Entry 2A68 (X-ray diffraction, 2.50 A resolution); this record covers chains C and D of the 6 polymer chains in the assembly.

Chain C:
Protein: DNA-directed RNA polymerase beta chain
Organism: Thermus thermophilus
Notes: EC 2.7.7.6
Reference sequence: Q8RQE9 (RPOB_THET8); numbering as in UniProt (aligned over 1-1119)
Sequence (1119 residues; numbered 1 to 1119; the number before each row is that of its first residue):
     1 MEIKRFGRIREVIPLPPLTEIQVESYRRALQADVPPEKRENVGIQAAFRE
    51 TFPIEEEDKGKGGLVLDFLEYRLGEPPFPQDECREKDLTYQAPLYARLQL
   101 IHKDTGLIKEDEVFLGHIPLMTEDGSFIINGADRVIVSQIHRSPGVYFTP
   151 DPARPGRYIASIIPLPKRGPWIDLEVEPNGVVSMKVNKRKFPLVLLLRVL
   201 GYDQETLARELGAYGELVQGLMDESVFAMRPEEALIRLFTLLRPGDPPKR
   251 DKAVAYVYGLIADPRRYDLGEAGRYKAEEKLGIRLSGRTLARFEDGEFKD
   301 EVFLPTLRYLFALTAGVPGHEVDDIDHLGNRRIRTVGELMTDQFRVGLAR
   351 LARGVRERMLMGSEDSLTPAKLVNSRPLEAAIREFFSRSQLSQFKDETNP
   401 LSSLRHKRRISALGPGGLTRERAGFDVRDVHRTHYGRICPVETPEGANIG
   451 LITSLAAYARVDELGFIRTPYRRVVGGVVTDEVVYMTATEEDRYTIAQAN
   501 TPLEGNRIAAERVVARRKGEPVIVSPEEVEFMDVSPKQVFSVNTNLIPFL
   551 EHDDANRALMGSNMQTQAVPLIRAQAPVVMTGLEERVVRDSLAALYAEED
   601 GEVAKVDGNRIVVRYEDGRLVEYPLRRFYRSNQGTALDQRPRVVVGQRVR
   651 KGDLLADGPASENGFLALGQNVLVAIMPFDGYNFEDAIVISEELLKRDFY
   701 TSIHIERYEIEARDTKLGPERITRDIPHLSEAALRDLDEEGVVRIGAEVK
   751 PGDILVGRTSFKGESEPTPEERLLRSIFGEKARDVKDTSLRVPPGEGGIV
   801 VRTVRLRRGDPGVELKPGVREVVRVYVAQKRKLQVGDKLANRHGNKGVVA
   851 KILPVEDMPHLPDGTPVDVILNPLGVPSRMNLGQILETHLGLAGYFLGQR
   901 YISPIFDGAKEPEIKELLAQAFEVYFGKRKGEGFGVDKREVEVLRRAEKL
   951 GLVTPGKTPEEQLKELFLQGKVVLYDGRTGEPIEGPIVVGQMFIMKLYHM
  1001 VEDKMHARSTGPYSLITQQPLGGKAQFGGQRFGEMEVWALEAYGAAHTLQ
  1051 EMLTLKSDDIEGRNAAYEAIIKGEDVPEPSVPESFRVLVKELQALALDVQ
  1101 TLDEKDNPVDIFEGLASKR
Metal / ion sites: Mg2+ site 1 near R5 (its only coordinating residue here); Mg2+ site 2: R5, G7; Mg2+ site 3: E11, I13; Mg2+ site 4 near Q31 (its only coordinating residue here); Mg2+ site 5 near M121 (its only coordinating residue here); Mg2+ site 6: R154, R157; Mg2+ site 7 near L165 (its only coordinating residue here); Mg2+ site 8 near R168 (its only coordinating residue here); Mg2+ site 9 near D223 (its only coordinating residue here); Mg2+ site 10 near P318 (its only coordinating residue here); Mg2+ site 11: R405, N563; Mg2+ site 12 near R422 (its only coordinating residue here); 21 more Mg2+ sites not listed
Ligand contacts: rifabutin (RBT): R134, S389, Q390, L391, S392, Q393, F394, K395, D396, R405, H406, R409, S411, L413, P444, I452, Q633

Chain D:
Protein: DNA-directed RNA polymerase beta' chain
Organism: Thermus thermophilus
Notes: EC 2.7.7.6
Reference sequence: Q8RQE8 (RPOC_THET8); numbering as in UniProt (aligned over 1-1524)
Sequence (1524 residues; row label = number of the first residue in the row):
     1 MKKEVRKVRIALASPEKIRSWSYGEVEKPETINYRTLKPERDGLFDERIF
    51 GPIKDYECACGKYKRQRFEGKVCERCGVEVTKSIVRRYRMGHIELATPAA
   101 HIWFVKDVPSKIGTLLDLSATELEQVLYFSKYIVLDPKGAILNGVPVEKR
   151 QLLTDEEYRELRYGKQETYPLPPGVDALVKDGEEVVKGQELAPGVVSRLD
   201 GVALYRFPRRVRVEYVKKERAGLRLPLAAWVEKEAYKPGEILAELPEPYL
   251 FRAEEEGVVELKELEEGAFLVLRREDEPVATYFLPVGMTPLVVHGEIVEK
   301 GQPLAEAKGLLRMPRQVRAAQVEAEEEGETVYLTLFLEWTEPKDYRVQPH
   351 MNVVVPEGARVEAGDKIVAAIDPEEEVIAEAEGVVHLHEPASILVVKARV
   401 YPFEDDVEVSTGDRVAPGDVLADGGKVKSDVYGRVEVDLVRNVVRVVESY
   451 DIDARMGAEAIQQLLKELDLEALEKELLEEMKHPSRARRAKARKRLEVVR
   501 AFLDSGNRPEWMILEAVPVLPPDLRPMVQVDGGRFATSDLNDLYRRLINR
   551 NNRLKKLLAQGAPEIIIRNEKRMLQEAVDALLDNGRRGAPVTNPGSDRPL
   601 RSLTDILSGKQGRFRQNLLGKRVDYSGRSVIVVGPQLKLHQCGLPKRMAL
   651 ELFKPFLLKKMEEKGIAPNVKAARRMLERQRDIKDEVWDALEEVIHGKVV
   701 LLNRAPTLHRLGIQAFQPVLVEGQSIQLHPLVCEAFNADFDGDQMAVHVP
   751 LSSFAQAEARIQMLSAHNLLSPASGEPLAKPSRDIILGLYYITQVRKEKK
   801 GAGLEFATPEEALAAHERGEVALNAPIKVAGRETSVGRLKYVFANPDEAL
   851 LAVAHGIVDLQDVVTVRYMGKRLETSPGRILFARIVAEAVEDEKVAWELI
   901 QLDVPQEKNSLKDLVYQAFLRLGMEKTARLLDALKYYGFTFSTTSGITIG
   951 IDDAVIPEEKKQYLEEADRKLLQIEQAYEMGFLTDRERYDQILQLWTETT
  1001 EKVTQAVFKNFEENYPFNPLYVMAQSGARGNPQQIRQLCGLRGLMQKPSG
  1051 ETFEVPVRSSFREGLTVLEYFISSHGARKGGADTALRTADSGYLTRKLVD
  1101 VTHEIVVREADCGTTNYISVPLFQPDEVTRSLRLRKRADIEAGLYGRVLA
  1151 REVEVLGVRLEEGRYLSMDDVHLLIKAAEAGEIQEVPVRSPLTCQTRYGV
  1201 CQKCYGYDLSMARPVSIGEAVGIVAAQSIGEPGTQLTMRTFHTGGVAGAA
  1251 DITQGLPRVIELFEARRPKAKAVISEIDGVVRIEETEEKLSVFVESEGFS
  1301 KEYKLPKEARLLVKDGDYVEAGQPLTRGAIDPHQLLEAKGPEAVERYLVE
  1351 EIQKVYRAQGVKLHDKHIEIVVRQMMKYVEVTDPGDSRLLEGQVLEKWDV
  1401 EALNERLIAEGKTPVAWKPLLMGVTKSALSTKSWLSAASFQNTTHVLTEA
  1451 AIAGKKDELIGLKENVILGRLIPAGTGSDFVRFTQVVDQKTLKAIEEARK
  1501 EAVEAKERPAARRGVKREQPGKQA
Not modelled in the structure: 1, 252-363, 1506-1524
Metal / ion sites: Mg2+ site 1 near K3 (its only coordinating residue here); Mg2+ site 2: A13, P15; Mg2+ site 3: G24, E25, V26; Mg2+ site 4: E25, K555; Zn2+ site 1: C58, C60, C73, C76; Mg2+ site 5 near K71 (its only coordinating residue here); Mg2+ site 6 near G77 (its only coordinating residue here); Mg2+ site 7 near T81 (its only coordinating residue here); Mg2+ site 8 near Q125 (its only coordinating residue here); Mg2+ site 9: K131, D155; Mg2+ site 10 near R150 (its only coordinating residue here); Mg2+ site 11: D155 (shared with 2 residues of chain F); 47 more Mg2+ sites not listed; 1 more Zn2+ sites not listed

Chain C / chain D interface:
Residue-residue contacts - 371 pairs, chain C then chain D:
  F425(C) - K1079(D)
  F425(C) - A1082(D)  hydrophobic
  F425(C) - D1083(D)
  R428(C) - R1078(D)  hydrogen bond (backbone-side chain)
  R428(C) - L1086(D)
  D429(C) - R1078(D)
  D429(C) - K1079(D)
  V430(C) - S1074(D)
  V430(C) - H1075(D)  hydrogen bond (backbone-side chain)
  V430(C) - R1078(D)
  H431(C) - F1071(D)
  R432(C) - K1047(D)
  R432(C) - P1048(D)
  R432(C) - F1053(D)
  R432(C) - F1071(D)
  H434(C) - F1071(D)
  Y435(C) - L1068(D)
  Y435(C) - F1071(D)  hydrophobic
  C439(C) - R1078(D)
  P440(C) - S1074(D)
  P440(C) - R1078(D)  hydrogen bond (backbone-side chain)
  T443(C) - R1078(D)
  G446(C) - A1085(D)
  A447(C) - A1085(D)
  I449(C) - G1081(D)
  I449(C) - A1082(D)
  G450(C) - R1078(D)
  Q498(C) - V1067(D)
  Q498(C) - L1068(D)  hydrogen bond (side chain-backbone)
  N500(C) - T1066(D)  hydrogen bond
  N500(C) - V1067(D)
  R512(C) - E975(D)  salt bridge
  R516(C) - L1068(D)
  R516(C) - E1069(D)
  G519(C) - F1053(D)
  E520(C) - K1047(D)  salt bridge
  E520(C) - E1054(D)
  P521(C) - F1053(D)
  P521(C) - V1055(D)
  V539(C) - V1067(D)  hydrophobic
  F540(C) - Y1070(D)  hydrophobic
  E551(C) - G1064(D)
  E551(C) - L1065(D)  hydrogen bond (backbone-backbone)
  H552(C) - F1061(D)  hydrogen bond (side chain-backbone)
  H552(C) - R1062(D)  hydrogen bond (side chain-backbone)
  H552(C) - E1063(D)
  H552(C) - G1064(D)
  D553(C) - F1061(D)
  D553(C) - Y1070(D)  hydrogen bond (backbone-side chain)
  D554(C) - F1061(D)
  A555(C) - Y1070(D)  hydrogen bond (backbone-side chain)
  A558(C) - Y1070(D)
  I676(C) - I947(D)
  I676(C) - T948(D)
  M677(C) - T943(D)
  M677(C) - I947(D)
  P678(C) - D784(D)
  P678(C) - S942(D)
  P678(C) - T943(D)
  P678(C) - I947(D)  hydrophobic
  F679(C) - F939(D)
  F679(C) - S942(D)
  F679(C) - T943(D)
  D680(C) - P635(D)
  D680(C) - Y936(D)
  D680(C) - F939(D)
  D680(C) - T940(D)
  D680(C) - T943(D)
  G681(C) - V633(D)
  G681(C) - P635(D)
  G681(C) - F939(D)
  Y682(C) - V633(D)
  Y682(C) - P635(D)
  Y682(C) - Q636(D)  hydrogen bond
  N683(C) - D784(D)
  F684(C) - V633(D)  hydrophobic
  F684(C) - P730(D)
  F684(C) - C733(D)  hydrophobic
  F684(C) - E734(D)
  F684(C) - F740(D)  hydrophobic
  F684(C) - S782(D)
  F684(C) - R783(D)
  F684(C) - D784(D)
  F684(C) - F939(D)  hydrophobic
  E685(C) - E734(D)
  E685(C) - A738(D)
  E685(C) - D739(D)
  E685(C) - R783(D)  salt bridge
  D686(C) - D739(D)
  D686(C) - F740(D)
  A687(C) - V633(D)  hydrophobic
  R713(C) - D531(D)  salt bridge
  R713(C) - G532(D)
  L729(C) - R675(D)
  E748(C) - R681(D)  hydrogen bond (backbone-side chain)
  K750(C) - R681(D)
  P751(C) - Q680(D)
  D753(C) - R681(D)  salt bridge
  Q834(C) - Q724(D)
  V835(C) - V632(D)
  V835(C) - S725(D)  hydrogen bond (backbone-side chain)
  G836(C) - Q724(D)
  G836(C) - S725(D)  hydrogen bond (backbone-side chain)
  K846(C) - D741(D)  hydrogen bond (side chain-backbone)
  G847(C) - F740(D)
  V848(C) - V632(D)  hydrophobic
  V848(C) - F740(D)  hydrogen bond (backbone-backbone)
  V849(C) - V632(D)
  A850(C) - V632(D)  hydrophobic
  A850(C) - V633(D)  hydrophobic
  N872(C) - D784(D)  hydrogen bond
  P873(C) - I947(D)
  P873(C) - T948(D)
  P873(C) - I949(D)
  L874(C) - R783(D)
  L874(C) - D784(D)
  L874(C) - L787(D)  hydrophobic
  L874(C) - M1023(D)  hydrophobic
  L874(C) - R1029(D)
  V876(C) - I949(D)  hydrophobic
  P877(C) - I949(D)
  P877(C) - L1020(D)  hydrophobic
  P877(C) - M1023(D)  hydrophobic
  S878(C) - R1029(D)  hydrogen bond
  S878(C) - Q1034(D)
  M880(C) - Q1034(D)
  M880(C) - L1038(D)  hydrophobic
  M880(C) - F1061(D)  hydrophobic
  L882(C) - G950(D)
  L882(C) - I951(D)  hydrophobic
  I885(C) - I949(D)
  I885(C) - G950(D)
  I885(C) - I951(D)
  L886(C) - I951(D)  hydrophobic
  H889(C) - G950(D)
  H889(C) - I951(D)
  F906(C) - L1065(D)
  F906(C) - V1067(D)  hydrophobic
  E911(C) - I951(D)
  E911(C) - D952(D)
  E911(C) - R1062(D)  salt bridge
  K915(C) - I951(D)
  K915(C) - D952(D)  salt bridge
  R945(C) - D859(D)
  R946(C) - Y791(D)
  R946(C) - R796(D)
  R946(C) - D859(D)  salt bridge
  R946(C) - L860(D)
  R946(C) - Q861(D)
  E948(C) - E798(D)
  K949(C) - R796(D)
  K949(C) - E798(D)
  K949(C) - I827(D)
  K949(C) - K828(D)
  K949(C) - D859(D)  salt bridge
  K949(C) - D862(D)  salt bridge
  L950(C) - F1017(D)
  Q969(C) - D952(D)
  K971(C) - D953(D)  salt bridge
  R978(C) - T940(D)
  I983(C) - T943(D)
  I983(C) - T944(D)
  I983(C) - G946(D)
  E984(C) - Y791(D)
  E984(C) - T944(D)  hydrogen bond (backbone-backbone)
  E984(C) - S945(D)  hydrogen bond (side chain-backbone)
  E984(C) - G946(D)
  P986(C) - G946(D)
  I987(C) - G946(D)
  I987(C) - T948(D)
  V988(C) - T948(D)
  V988(C) - I949(D)
  E1002(C) - Q744(D)
  D1003(C) - Q724(D)
  D1003(C) - Q744(D)
  M1005(C) - R628(D)
  M1005(C) - S629(D)
  M1005(C) - M648(D)  hydrophobic
  M1005(C) - Q724(D)
  H1006(C) - G627(D)
  H1006(C) - R628(D)  hydrogen bond (backbone-backbone)
  A1007(C) - M648(D)  hydrophobic
  A1007(C) - E651(D)
  A1007(C) - L652(D)  hydrophobic
  R1008(C) - D624(D)
  R1008(C) - Y625(D)
  R1008(C) - S626(D)  hydrogen bond (backbone-backbone)
  S1009(C) - D624(D)
  S1009(C) - E651(D)  hydrogen bond (backbone-side chain)
  S1009(C) - K654(D)
  S1009(C) - P655(D)
  Y1013(C) - D624(D)  hydrogen bond
  L1015(C) - R87(D)  hydrogen bond (backbone-side chain)
  L1015(C) - V528(D)  hydrophobic
  I1016(C) - R87(D)
  I1016(C) - L524(D)
  I1016(C) - P526(D)  hydrophobic
  Q1018(C) - R87(D)  hydrogen bond
  Q1019(C) - K621(D)
  P1020(C) - R622(D)
  P1020(C) - D624(D)
  Q1026(C) - E651(D)
  G1029(C) - R622(D)  hydrogen bond (backbone-side chain)
  G1029(C) - V623(D)
  G1029(C) - S626(D)
  Q1030(C) - K621(D)
  Q1030(C) - R622(D)
  Q1030(C) - V623(D)  hydrogen bond (backbone-backbone)
  Q1030(C) - S626(D)  hydrogen bond (backbone-side chain)
  Q1030(C) - R628(D)  hydrogen bond
  Q1030(C) - A746(D)
  R1031(C) - G620(D)
  R1031(C) - K621(D)
  R1031(C) - R622(D)
  F1032(C) - L619(D)
  F1032(C) - G620(D)
  F1032(C) - K621(D)  hydrogen bond (backbone-backbone)
  F1032(C) - V623(D)  hydrophobic
  F1032(C) - H748(D)
  G1033(C) - L619(D)
  E1034(C) - L618(D)
  E1034(C) - L619(D)
  E1034(C) - R1096(D)
  M1035(C) - T707(D)
  E1036(C) - N703(D)
  E1036(C) - T707(D)  hydrogen bond
  E1036(C) - I713(D)
  W1038(C) - I1223(D)  hydrophobic
  W1038(C) - Q1227(D)
  W1038(C) - K1463(D)
  A1039(C) - T707(D)
  A1039(C) - R710(D)
  A1039(C) - I713(D)  hydrophobic
  A1039(C) - Q1227(D)
  E1041(C) - A1220(D)
  E1041(C) - L1462(D)
  E1041(C) - K1463(D)  salt bridge
  A1042(C) - R710(D)
  A1042(C) - A1220(D)  hydrophobic
  A1042(C) - V1224(D)  hydrophobic
  Y1043(C) - R710(D)  hydrogen bond (side chain-backbone)
  Y1043(C) - L711(D)
  Y1043(C) - I713(D)  hydrogen bond (side chain-backbone)
  Y1043(C) - Q762(D)
  Y1043(C) - M763(D)  hydrophobic
  Y1043(C) - N768(D)
  G1044(C) - E758(D)
  G1044(C) - Q762(D)  hydrogen bond (backbone-side chain)
  G1044(C) - G1475(D)
  G1044(C) - T1476(D)  hydrogen bond (backbone-side chain)
  A1045(C) - E758(D)
  A1045(C) - Q762(D)
  A1045(C) - M763(D)  hydrophobic
  A1046(C) - E758(D)  hydrogen bond (backbone-side chain)
  A1046(C) - L1471(D)
  A1046(C) - G1477(D)
  H1047(C) - F754(D)
  H1047(C) - E758(D)  hydrogen bond (backbone-side chain)
  H1047(C) - L1471(D)
  T1048(C) - A755(D)  hydrogen bond (side chain-backbone)
  T1048(C) - E758(D)  hydrogen bond
  L1049(C) - V1466(D)  hydrophobic
  L1049(C) - I1472(D)  hydrophobic
  Q1050(C) - G1469(D)  hydrogen bond (side chain-backbone)
  Q1050(C) - R1470(D)
  Q1050(C) - L1471(D)
  E1051(C) - V749(D)
  E1051(C) - P750(D)
  E1051(C) - L751(D)  hydrogen bond (side chain-backbone)
  E1051(C) - S752(D)  hydrogen bond (side chain-backbone)
  E1051(C) - A755(D)
  M1052(C) - V623(D)  hydrophobic
  M1052(C) - H748(D)
  L1053(C) - K621(D)  hydrogen bond (backbone-side chain)
  L1053(C) - V1466(D)  hydrophobic
  T1054(C) - G1469(D)
  K1056(C) - R622(D)
  K1056(C) - V623(D)
  K1056(C) - D624(D)  hydrogen bond (backbone-backbone)
  K1056(C) - Y625(D)
  K1056(C) - V749(D)  hydrogen bond (side chain-backbone)
  K1056(C) - L751(D)
  S1057(C) - K621(D)
  S1057(C) - R622(D)  hydrogen bond (side chain-backbone)
  D1058(C) - K621(D)
  E1061(C) - I84(D)
  Y1067(C) - P655(D)  hydrophobic
  Y1067(C) - L658(D)
  Y1067(C) - R674(D)  hydrogen bond
  I1070(C) - Y625(D)
  I1070(C) - P655(D)  hydrophobic
  I1070(C) - F656(D)  hydrophobic
  I1070(C) - L751(D)  hydrophobic
  I1071(C) - P655(D)  hydrophobic
  I1071(C) - L658(D)  hydrophobic
  I1071(C) - K659(D)
  I1071(C) - V670(D)  hydrophobic
  G1073(C) - K659(D)
  D1075(C) - S752(D)
  D1075(C) - S753(D)  hydrogen bond (side chain-backbone)
  V1076(C) - L751(D)
  V1076(C) - S752(D)
  P1082(C) - L1468(D)
  P1082(C) - G1469(D)
  E1083(C) - R87(D)  salt bridge
  E1083(C) - Y88(D)  hydrogen bond
  S1084(C) - N617(D)
  S1084(C) - K621(D)  hydrogen bond
  F1085(C) - I1467(D)
  F1085(C) - L1468(D)  hydrophobic
  R1086(C) - Y88(D)  hydrogen bond
  V1087(C) - L524(D)  hydrophobic
  V1087(C) - R613(D)
  L1088(C) - N617(D)
  K1090(C) - Y88(D)
  K1090(C) - M90(D)
  E1091(C) - L603(D)
  E1091(C) - I606(D)
  E1091(C) - R613(D)  salt bridge
  L1092(C) - L1447(D)  hydrophobic
  Q1093(C) - W21(D)
  Q1093(C) - P518(D)
  A1094(C) - P518(D)
  A1094(C) - L603(D)  hydrophobic
  L1095(C) - L582(D)  hydrophobic
  L1095(C) - L603(D)  hydrophobic
  L1095(C) - L607(D)  hydrophobic
  A1096(C) - A13(D)
  A1096(C) - W21(D)
  A1096(C) - H101(D)  hydrogen bond (backbone-side chain)
  L1097(C) - I10(D)  hydrophobic
  L1097(C) - A11(D)
  L1097(C) - W21(D)
  L1097(C) - W103(D)  hydrophobic
  L1097(C) - L1447(D)  hydrophobic
  L1097(C) - A1451(D)  hydrophobic
  D1098(C) - R9(D)
  D1098(C) - I10(D)
  D1098(C) - A11(D)  hydrogen bond (backbone-backbone)
  D1098(C) - L12(D)
  D1098(C) - K17(D)  salt bridge
  D1098(C) - W21(D)
  V1099(C) - V8(D)  hydrophobic
  V1099(C) - R9(D)
  Q1100(C) - R9(D)  hydrogen bond (backbone-backbone)
  T1101(C) - V5(D)
  T1101(C) - K7(D)
  L1102(C) - E4(D)
  L1102(C) - R6(D)
  L1102(C) - K7(D)  hydrogen bond (backbone-backbone)
  D1103(C) - K3(D)
  D1103(C) - R6(D)
  D1103(C) - K7(D)
  E1104(C) - K3(D)
  E1104(C) - R6(D)
  E1104(C) - K7(D)
  D1106(C) - K7(D)  salt bridge
  D1106(C) - K1456(D)  salt bridge
  V1109(C) - K3(D)
  F1112(C) - Y88(D)  hydrophobic
  L1115(C) - Y23(D)  hydrogen bond (backbone-side chain)
  L1115(C) - I84(D)  hydrophobic
  L1115(C) - V85(D)  hydrophobic
  L1115(C) - R89(D)  hydrogen bond (backbone-side chain)
  A1116(C) - Y23(D)  hydrogen bond (backbone-side chain)
  S1117(C) - Y23(D)  hydrogen bond (backbone-side chain)
  K1118(C) - S20(D)  hydrogen bond (side chain-backbone)
  K1118(C) - S22(D)
  K1118(C) - Y23(D)
  R1119(C) - Y23(D)
  R1119(C) - E79(D)
Other interface residues (no listed pair), chain C (181 interface residues in all): V522, P536, L550, A733, G752, E770, R879, K910, E942, P982, G985, T1010, T1017, L1040, L1055, I1060, R1063, K1072, D1110, I1111
Other interface residues (no listed pair), chain D (202 interface residues in all): G24, R48, R65, F104, N507, L520, P521, L581, T604, F614, Q616, V630, P645, R679, L701, A705, H709, Q714, G742, G856, A954, Y989, P1019, Q1037, I1072, T1095, V1099, E1219

Overview:
181 residues of chain C face 202 of chain D across their interface, with 61 hydrogen bonds and 17 salt
bridges. Polar pairs include R512(C)-E975(D), E520(C)-K1047(D) and E685(C)-R783(D). Ligands of chain C:
rifabutin. R5(C) and G7(C) coordinate Mg2+ site 2.
Chain C is DNA-directed RNA polymerase beta chain and chain D is DNA-directed RNA polymerase beta' chain, both
from Thermus thermophilus; the structure, Crystal structure of the T. thermophilus RNA polymerase holoenzyme
in complex with antibiotic rifabutin, was determined by X-ray diffraction (same publication as 2A69 and 2A6E).
